7SCC - chains BB and BK of the 36 polymer chains in the assembly; structure by electron microscopy, 2.60 A resolution.

== Chain BB ==
Molecule: Allophycocyanin beta chain
Source organism: Synechocystis sp. PCC 6803 substr. Kazusa
Reference sequence: Q01952 (APCB_SYNY3); numbering as in UniProt (aligned over 1-161)
Sequence (161 residues; each row starts with the number of its first residue):
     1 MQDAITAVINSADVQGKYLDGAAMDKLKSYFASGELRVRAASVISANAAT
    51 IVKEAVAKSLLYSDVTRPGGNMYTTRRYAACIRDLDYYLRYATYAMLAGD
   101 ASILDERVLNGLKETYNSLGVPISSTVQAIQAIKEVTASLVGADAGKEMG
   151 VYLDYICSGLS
Swiss-Prot annotation at these positions:
  - binding site ((2R,3E)-phycocyanobilin): Cys-81
  - modified residue: Asn-71 (N4-methylasparagine)
Covalently attached groups: phycocyanobilin (CYC) linked to Cys-81
Ligand contacts:
  - phycocyanobilin (CYC), molecule 1: Leu-60, Val-65, Asn-71, Met-72, Arg-76, Arg-77, Ala-80, Arg-83, Asp-84, Leu-85, Tyr-87, Tyr-88, Tyr-91, Arg-107, Val-108, Leu-112, Thr-115, Tyr-116, Leu-119, Val-121, Pro-122, Ser-125, Thr-126
  - phycocyanobilin (CYC), molecule 2: Leu-61, Tyr-62, Thr-66, Tyr-73, Thr-74, Thr-75, Tyr-78

== Chain BK ==
Molecule: Phycobilisome 7.8 kDa linker polypeptide, allophycocyanin-associated, core
Source organism: Synechocystis sp. PCC 6803 substr. Kazusa
Reference sequence: Q01950 (PYC1_SYNY3); residue numbers follow UniProt; this construct covers 1-67
Sequence (67 residues; each row starts with the number of its first residue):
     1 MRMFRITACVPSQTRIRTQRELQNTYFTKLVPYDNWFREQQRIMKMGGKI
    51 VKVELATGRPGTNAGLA
Sequence notes: conflict Trp-36 (Ser in Q01950)
Ligand contacts:
  - phycocyanobilin (CYC), molecule 1: Arg-2, Phe-4, Tyr-33, Trp-36, Phe-37, Gln-40, Gln-41, Met-44, Gly-61
  - phycocyanobilin (CYC), molecule 2: Pro-11, Ser-12, Arg-17, Gln-19, Arg-20, Glu-21, Leu-22, Thr-25

== Chain BB / chain BK interface ==
Contacting residue pairs (37; chain BB residue first):
  Thr-74(BB) / Asn-63(BK)
  Arg-76(BB) / Arg-2(BK)
  Arg-76(BB) / Thr-62(BK)  hydrogen bond (side chain-backbone)
  Arg-76(BB) / Asn-63(BK)  hydrogen bond (side chain-backbone)
  Arg-76(BB) / Leu-66(BK)
  Arg-77(BB) / Gly-61(BK)
  Arg-77(BB) / Thr-62(BK)
  Arg-77(BB) / Asn-63(BK)  hydrogen bond
  Arg-83(BB) / Phe-37(BK)
  Tyr-87(BB) / Phe-37(BK)  hydrophobic
  Tyr-87(BB) / Gln-41(BK)
  Tyr-91(BB) / Gln-41(BK)  hydrogen bond
  Tyr-91(BB) / Lys-45(BK)
  Glu-106(BB) / Met-44(BK)
  Arg-107(BB) / Gln-41(BK)
  Arg-107(BB) / Met-44(BK)
  Arg-107(BB) / Lys-45(BK)
  Asn-110(BB) / Gln-40(BK)
  Asn-110(BB) / Met-44(BK)
  Asn-110(BB) / Gly-48(BK)  hydrogen bond (side chain-backbone)
  Asn-110(BB) / Lys-49(BK)
  Asn-110(BB) / Ile-50(BK)
  Gly-111(BB) / Gln-40(BK)
  Gly-111(BB) / Ile-50(BK)
  Leu-112(BB) / Gln-40(BK)
  Glu-114(BB) / Ile-50(BK)
  Glu-114(BB) / Val-53(BK)
  Thr-115(BB) / Trp-36(BK)
  Thr-115(BB) / Gln-40(BK)
  Thr-115(BB) / Val-53(BK)
  Ser-118(BB) / Val-53(BK)  hydrogen bond (side chain-backbone)
  Ser-118(BB) / Glu-54(BK)
  Ser-118(BB) / Leu-55(BK)
  Ser-118(BB) / Pro-60(BK)
  Leu-119(BB) / Phe-4(BK)  hydrophobic
  Leu-119(BB) / Tyr-33(BK)  hydrophobic
  Leu-119(BB) / Pro-60(BK)
Other interface residues (no listed pair), chain BB (20 interface residues in all): Tyr-73, Asp-84, Arg-90, Val-108, Gly-120
Other interface residues (no listed pair), chain BK (22 interface residues in all): Val-51, Lys-52

== In short ==
Chain BB and chain BK form an interface of 20 and 22 residues respectively; the contacts include 6 hydrogen
bonds. Polar contacts include Arg-76(BB)/Thr-62(BK), Arg-76(BB)/Asn-63(BK) and Arg-77(BB)/Asn-63(BK). Chain BB
binds phycocyanobilin. Chain BK binds phycocyanobilin. Phycocyanobilin is covalently linked to Cys-81(BB).
Chain BB is Allophycocyanin beta chain and chain BK is Phycobilisome 7.8 kDa linker polypeptide,
allophycocyanin-associated, core, both from Synechocystis sp. PCC 6803 substr. Kazusa; the structure,
T-cylinder of Synechocystis PCC 6803 Phycobilisome, complex with OCP - local refinement, was determined by
electron microscopy, deposited together with 7SC7, 7SC9 and 7SCB.
